5NNT - chains A and B; structure by X-ray diffraction, 2.21 A resolution.

== Chain A (and B) ==
Name: Cathelicidin antimicrobial peptide
Notes: chain B of this document is another copy of the same molecule, construct and numbering; everything in this record applies to it too
UniProt: P49913 (CAMP_HUMAN); residues 1-37 here correspond to UniProt positions 134-170 (UniProt number = residue number + 133)
Amino-acid sequence (37 residues; row label = number of the first residue in the row):
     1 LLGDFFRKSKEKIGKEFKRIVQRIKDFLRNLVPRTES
Not modelled in the structure: 35-37 (chain B: 34-37)
Small-molecule neighbours:
  - dodecyl 2-(trimethylammonio)ethyl phosphate (DPV), molecule 1: Asp4, Phe5, Phe6
  - dodecyl 2-(trimethylammonio)ethyl phosphate (DPV), molecule 2: Arg23, Ile24, Phe27, Leu28
Reported in the primary citation:
  - conformationally variable residues: Leu1 to Arg7
  - self-association interface (contacts with another copy of this molecule): Phe6, Phe27
  - binding site for dodecyl 2-(trimethylammonio)ethyl phosphate: Phe5, Phe6, Phe27
  - mutagenesis - R23A: unchanged stability

== Chain A / chain B interface ==
Contacting residue pairs (19):
  Leu2(A) - Ile20(B)  hydrophobic
  Phe6(A) - Ile20(B)  hydrophobic
  Phe6(A) - Arg23(B)
  Phe6(A) - Ile24(B)  hydrophobic
  Ser9(A) - Glu16(B)  hydrogen bond
  Ser9(A) - Ile20(B)
  Lys12(A) - Lys12(B)
  Lys12(A) - Glu16(B)
  Ile13(A) - Glu16(B)
  Ile13(A) - Phe17(B)
  Glu16(A) - Ser9(B)  hydrogen bond
  Glu16(A) - Lys12(B)
  Glu16(A) - Ile13(B)
  Arg19(A) - Lys8(B)
  Ile20(A) - Leu2(B)  hydrophobic
  Ile20(A) - Phe6(B)  hydrophobic
  Ile20(A) - Ser9(B)
  Arg23(A) - Phe6(B)
  Ile24(A) - Phe6(B)  hydrophobic
Also at the interface, not in a pair above, chain A (11 interface residues in all): Phe17
Also at the interface, not in a pair above, chain B (12 interface residues in all): Arg19

== Overview ==
11 residues of chain A face 12 of chain B across their interface, with 2 hydrogen bonds. Its one
hydrogen-bonded contact is Ser9(A)-Glu16(B). Bound to chain A: dodecyl 2-(trimethylammonio)ethyl phosphate.
From the paper: a binding site for dodecyl 2-(trimethylammonio)ethyl phosphate at Phe5(A), Phe6(A) and
Phe27(A); R23A of chain A leaves stability unchanged.
Both chains are Cathelicidin antimicrobial peptide. Entry 5NNT (The dimeric structure of LL-37 crystallized in
DPC) was determined by X-ray diffraction (same publication as 5NMN, 5NNK and 5NNM).
